4LMM - chain A; structure by X-ray diffraction, 1.10 A resolution.

# Chain A
Protein: Na(+)/H(+) exchange regulatory cofactor NHE-RF1
Source organism: Homo sapiens
UniProt: O14745 (NHRF1_HUMAN); numbering as in UniProt (aligned over 11-94)
Sequence (91 residues; numbered 9 to 99; the number before each row is that of its first residue):
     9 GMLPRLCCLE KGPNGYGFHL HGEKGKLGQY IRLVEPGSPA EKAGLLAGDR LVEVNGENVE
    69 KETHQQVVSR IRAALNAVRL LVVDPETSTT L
Sequence notes: expression tag (9-10)
Curated features (UniProtKB/Swiss-Prot):
  - modified residue: Ser-46 (Phosphoserine)
  - natural variant: Glu-68 (E68A: In NPHLOP2)
  - mutagenesis: Tyr-24 to Phe-26 (Loss of interaction with ACE2)

# In short
From UniProt: 3 mutagenesis sites.
Chain A is Na(+)/H(+) exchange regulatory cofactor NHE-RF1 (Homo sapiens); the structure, Crystal structure of
NHERF1 PDZ1 domain complexed with the CXCR2 C-terminal tail in P21 space group, was determined by X-ray
diffraction together with 4MPA and 4N6X from the same study.
